PDB entry 2MUC | X-ray diffraction, 2.30 A resolution | chains A and B

== Chain A (and B) ==
Protein: Protein (muconate cycloisomerase)
Organism: Pseudomonas putida
Notes: EC 5.5.1.1; engineered mutation(s): F329I; chain B of this document is another copy of the same molecule, construct and numbering; everything in this record applies to it too
UniProtKB: P08310 (CATB_PSEPU); numbering as in UniProt (aligned over 1-373)
Amino-acid sequence (373 residues; each row starts with the number of its first residue):
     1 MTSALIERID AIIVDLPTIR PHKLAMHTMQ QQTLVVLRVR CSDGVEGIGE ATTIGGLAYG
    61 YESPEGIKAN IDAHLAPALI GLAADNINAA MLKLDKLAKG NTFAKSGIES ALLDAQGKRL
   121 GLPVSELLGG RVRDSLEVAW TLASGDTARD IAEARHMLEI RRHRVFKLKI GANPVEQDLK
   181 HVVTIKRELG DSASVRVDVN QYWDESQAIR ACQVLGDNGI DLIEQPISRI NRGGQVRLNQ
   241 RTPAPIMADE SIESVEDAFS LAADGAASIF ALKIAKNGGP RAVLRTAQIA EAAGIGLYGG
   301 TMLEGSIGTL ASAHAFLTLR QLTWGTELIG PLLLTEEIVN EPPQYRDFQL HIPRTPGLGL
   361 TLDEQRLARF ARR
Unresolved in the structure: 1-3, 21-29, 373
Differences from the reference sequence: conflict Val138 (Glu in P08310), Ile329 (Phe in P08310)
Bound ions: Mn2+: Asp198, Glu224, Asp249

== How chain A and chain B interact ==
Residue-residue contacts (31):
  Gly56(A) with His74(B)
  Leu57(A) with Asn70(B); Leu97(B); Ala98(B); Lys99(B), hydrogen bond (backbone-backbone); Asn101(B)
  Ala58(A) with Leu97(B), hydrogen bond (backbone-backbone); Lys99(B)
  Gly60(A) with Lys99(B)
  Tyr61(A) with Lys99(B); Gly100(B); Asn101(B), hydrogen bond (backbone-side chain)
  Ser63(A) with Asn70(B), hydrogen bond; His74(B)
  Glu65(A) with His74(B), salt bridge
  Asn70(A) with Leu57(B); Ser63(B), hydrogen bond
  His74(A) with Ser63(B); Glu65(B), salt bridge
  Leu97(A) with Leu57(B); Ala58(B), hydrogen bond (backbone-backbone)
  Ala98(A) with Leu57(B)
  Lys99(A) with Leu57(B), hydrogen bond (backbone-backbone); Ala58(B); Gly60(B); Tyr61(B)
  Gly100(A) with Tyr61(B)
  Asn101(A) with Leu57(B); Tyr61(B), hydrogen bond (side chain-backbone)
  Ile230(A) with Glu256(B)
  Glu256(A) with Ile230(B)
Other interface residues (no listed pair), chain A (20 interface residues in all): Gly66, Ala69, Ala73, Leu75
Other interface residues (no listed pair), chain B (20 interface residues in all): Gly56, Gly66, Ala69, Ala73, Leu75

== Overview ==
Chain A and chain B each contribute 20 residues to their interface; the contacts include 8 hydrogen bonds and
2 salt bridges. Polar pairs include Glu65(A)-His74(B), Tyr61(A)-Asn101(B) and Ser63(A)-Asn70(B). Asp198(A),
Glu224(A) and Asp249(A) form the Mn2+ site.
Chain A and chain B are both Protein (muconate cycloisomerase) (Pseudomonas putida); the structure, Muconate
cycloisomerase variant F329I, was determined by X-ray diffraction together with 3MUC from the same study.
